6UH6 - chains A and C of the 4 polymer chains in the assembly; structure by electron microscopy, 2.98 A resolution.

== Chain A ==
Name: VP1
Source organism: Enterovirus A71
Reference sequence: D4QGA8 (D4QGA8_9ENTO); residues 1-297 here correspond to UniProt positions 566-862 (UniProt number = residue number + 565)
Chain sequence (297 residues; numbered 1 to 297; the number before each row is that of its first residue):
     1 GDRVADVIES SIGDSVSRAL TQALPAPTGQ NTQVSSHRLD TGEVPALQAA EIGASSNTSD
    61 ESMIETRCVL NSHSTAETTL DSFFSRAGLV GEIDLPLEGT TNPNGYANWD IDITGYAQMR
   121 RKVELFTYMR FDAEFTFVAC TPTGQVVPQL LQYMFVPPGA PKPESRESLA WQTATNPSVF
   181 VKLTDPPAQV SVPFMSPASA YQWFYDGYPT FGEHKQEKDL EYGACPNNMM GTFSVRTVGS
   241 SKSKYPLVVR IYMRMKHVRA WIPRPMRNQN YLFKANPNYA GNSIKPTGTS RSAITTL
Ligand contacts: sphingosine (SPH): I111, D112, I113, T114, F131, F135, F137, Y153, F155, V179, V190, V192, M195, Y201, W203, N228, M229, M230, F233, A275

== Chain C ==
Name: VP3
Source organism: Enterovirus A71
Notes: EC 3.4.22.29, 3.6.1.15, 3.4.22.28, 2.7.7.48
Reference sequence: A0A0E3SXU7 (A0A0E3SXU7_9ENTO); residues 1-242 here correspond to UniProt positions 324-565 (UniProt number = residue number + 323)
Chain sequence (242 residues; numbered 1 to 242; the number before each row is that of its first residue):
     1 GFPTELKPGT NQFLTTDDGV SAPILPNFHP TPCIHIPGEV RNLLELCQVE TILEVNNVPT
    61 NATSLMERLR FPVSAQAGKG ELCAVFRADP GRDGPWQSTM LGQLCGYYTQ WSGSLEVTFM
   121 FTGSFMATGK MLIAYTPPGG PLPKDRATAM LGTHVIWDFG LQSSVTLVIP WISNTHYRAH
   181 ARDGVFDYYT TGLVSIWYQT NYVVPIGAPN TAYIIALAAA QKNFTMKLCK DTSHILQTAS
   241 IQ

== How chain A and chain C interact ==
Residue-residue contacts (153; chain A residue first):
  S17(A) - H35(C)
  A23(A) - R41(C)
  Q30(A) - K222(C)  hydrogen bond (backbone-backbone)
  Q30(A) - N223(C)
  A46(A) - S164(C)
  A46(A) - V165(C)
  A46(A) - T166(C)  hydrogen bond (backbone-backbone)
  L47(A) - Q162(C)
  L47(A) - S164(C)
  Q48(A) - Q162(C)
  Q48(A) - S164(C)  hydrogen bond (backbone-backbone)
  A49(A) - S164(C)
  A50(A) - M120(C)  hydrophobic
  A50(A) - S164(C)  hydrogen bond (backbone-side chain)
  A50(A) - L217(C)  hydrophobic
  E51(A) - M120(C)
  E51(A) - S163(C)  hydrogen bond
  E51(A) - S164(C)
  A54(A) - E50(C)
  S55(A) - Q48(C)
  S55(A) - V49(C)
  S55(A) - E50(C)  hydrogen bond (side chain-backbone)
  S56(A) - E50(C)  hydrogen bond
  S56(A) - E116(C)
  S56(A) - T118(C)  hydrogen bond
  S56(A) - T166(C)
  T58(A) - E116(C)
  T58(A) - T166(C)
  T58(A) - V168(C)
  S59(A) - V168(C)
  M63(A) - V155(C)  hydrophobic
  M63(A) - T166(C)
  I64(A) - P170(C)  hydrophobic
  N71(A) - N223(C)
  H73(A) - S112(C)  hydrogen bond
  H73(A) - H176(C)  hydrogen bond
  H73(A) - Y177(C)  hydrogen bond
  H73(A) - T225(C)  hydrogen bond
  T75(A) - N42(C)  hydrogen bond (backbone-side chain)
  T75(A) - L44(C)
  E77(A) - Y108(C)  hydrogen bond (backbone-side chain)
  E77(A) - K227(C)
  E77(A) - L228(C)  hydrogen bond (side chain-backbone)
  E77(A) - C229(C)
  T78(A) - N42(C)  hydrogen bond
  T78(A) - L43(C)  hydrogen bond (backbone-backbone)
  T78(A) - L44(C)
  T78(A) - Y108(C)
  L80(A) - V40(C)
  L80(A) - L43(C)  hydrophobic
  F83(A) - L43(C)  hydrophobic
  F83(A) - Y107(C)  hydrophobic
  F83(A) - Y108(C)
  R86(A) - T15(C)
  R86(A) - T16(C)
  R86(A) - C229(C)
  A87(A) - F13(C)  hydrophobic
  A87(A) - T15(C)  hydrogen bond (backbone-backbone)
  G115(A) - I241(C)
  A117(A) - Q237(C)
  Q118(A) - D231(C)  hydrogen bond
  R121(A) - Q103(C)  hydrogen bond
  R121(A) - Y107(C)  hydrogen bond
  R121(A) - I235(C)
  L125(A) - M100(C)  hydrophobic
  F126(A) - V40(C)  hydrophobic
  Y128(A) - I36(C)  hydrophobic
  R130(A) - T31(C)  hydrogen bond (side chain-backbone)
  R130(A) - C33(C)
  E134(A) - G19(C)
  E134(A) - S21(C)  hydrogen bond
  T136(A) - F13(C)
  P186(A) - N11(C)
  P187(A) - F13(C)  hydrophobic
  Q189(A) - F13(C)
  Q189(A) - S21(C)  hydrogen bond
  Q189(A) - A22(C)
  V190(A) - A22(C)
  V190(A) - I24(C)  hydrophobic
  S191(A) - S21(C)
  S191(A) - A22(C)  hydrogen bond (backbone-backbone)
  S191(A) - P23(C)
  S191(A) - I24(C)
  P193(A) - L25(C)  hydrophobic
  P193(A) - F28(C)  hydrophobic
  F194(A) - F28(C)
  F194(A) - P30(C)
  M195(A) - L25(C)  hydrophobic
  M195(A) - F28(C)  hydrophobic
  S196(A) - T31(C)  hydrogen bond (backbone-side chain)
  P197(A) - T31(C)
  A198(A) - T31(C)
  S199(A) - P32(C)
  S199(A) - C33(C)  hydrogen bond
  S199(A) - I34(C)
  S199(A) - I36(C)
  R254(A) - T15(C)
  R254(A) - D17(C)  hydrogen bond (side chain-backbone)
  R254(A) - D18(C)  salt bridge
  R254(A) - G19(C)  hydrogen bond (side chain-backbone)
  R259(A) - E39(C)  salt bridge
  A260(A) - G38(C)
  A260(A) - E39(C)
  A260(A) - V40(C)  hydrogen bond (backbone-backbone)
  W261(A) - C33(C)  hydrophobic
  W261(A) - I36(C)  hydrogen bond (side chain-backbone)
  W261(A) - G38(C)
  W261(A) - E39(C)
  I262(A) - P37(C)
  I262(A) - G38(C)  hydrogen bond (backbone-backbone)
  P263(A) - V40(C)
  P263(A) - L46(C)  hydrophobic
  R264(A) - M100(C)
  M266(A) - M100(C)  hydrophobic
  M266(A) - Q103(C)
  M266(A) - L104(C)  hydrophobic
  M266(A) - Y107(C)  hydrophobic
  N268(A) - I235(C)
  N270(A) - L236(C)
  N270(A) - Q237(C)
  N270(A) - T238(C)
  Y271(A) - Q237(C)  hydrogen bond (backbone-side chain)
  L272(A) - I241(C)
  L272(A) - Q242(C)  hydrogen bond (backbone-backbone)
  F273(A) - Q242(C)
  K274(A) - Q242(C)  hydrogen bond (backbone-side chain)
  I284(A) - L65(C)  hydrophobic
  P286(A) - R68(C)
  T287(A) - E54(C)
  T287(A) - Q97(C)
  T287(A) - S98(C)
  G288(A) - Q97(C)
  T289(A) - N57(C)
  T289(A) - D93(C)
  T289(A) - Q97(C)  hydrogen bond (backbone-side chain)
  S290(A) - N57(C)
  S290(A) - P59(C)
  S290(A) - R68(C)  hydrogen bond
  R291(A) - V55(C)  hydrogen bond (side chain-backbone)
  R291(A) - N57(C)  hydrogen bond (backbone-backbone)
  R291(A) - V58(C)
  R291(A) - V85(C)  hydrogen bond (side chain-backbone)
  R291(A) - F86(C)
  S292(A) - V58(C)
  I294(A) - V55(C)  hydrophobic
  I294(A) - F71(C)  hydrophobic
  I294(A) - C83(C)
  I294(A) - A84(C)  hydrophobic
  I294(A) - V85(C)  hydrogen bond (backbone-backbone)
  T295(A) - L82(C)
  T295(A) - C83(C)
  T295(A) - V85(C)
  L297(A) - R87(C)
Also at the interface, not in a pair above, chain A (86 interface residues in all): A26, G29, D60, S74, T79, S85, K122, V138, F155, P177, V192, Y252, K256, A293
Also at the interface, not in a pair above, chain C (94 interface residues in all): V20, N56, G94, S114, L142, T153, W157, L167, L193, Q221, M226, T232

== Overview ==
Chain A and chain C form an interface of 86 and 94 residues respectively, with 41 hydrogen bonds and 2 salt
bridges. Polar contacts include R254(A)-D18(C), R259(A)-E39(C) and A50(A)-S164(C). Sphingosine is bound
between chain A and chain C.
Here chain A is VP1 and chain C is VP3, both from Enterovirus A71. Entry 6UH6 (EV-A71 strain 11316 complexed
with MADAL compound 22) was determined by electron microscopy together with 6UH1 and 6UH7 from the same study.
